8W5J - chains I and L of the 10 polymer chains in the assembly; structure by electron microscopy, 4.40 A resolution (low resolution: residue-level contacts below are approximate; hydrogen-bond / salt-bridge calls are withheld).

Chain I:
Molecule: Mitochondrial import receptor subunit TOM40
Organism: Saccharomyces cerevisiae (strain ATCC 204508 / S288c)
UniProt: P23644 (TOM40_YEAST); residues 1-387 here = UniProt positions 1-387
Sequence (387 residues; each row starts with the number of its first residue):
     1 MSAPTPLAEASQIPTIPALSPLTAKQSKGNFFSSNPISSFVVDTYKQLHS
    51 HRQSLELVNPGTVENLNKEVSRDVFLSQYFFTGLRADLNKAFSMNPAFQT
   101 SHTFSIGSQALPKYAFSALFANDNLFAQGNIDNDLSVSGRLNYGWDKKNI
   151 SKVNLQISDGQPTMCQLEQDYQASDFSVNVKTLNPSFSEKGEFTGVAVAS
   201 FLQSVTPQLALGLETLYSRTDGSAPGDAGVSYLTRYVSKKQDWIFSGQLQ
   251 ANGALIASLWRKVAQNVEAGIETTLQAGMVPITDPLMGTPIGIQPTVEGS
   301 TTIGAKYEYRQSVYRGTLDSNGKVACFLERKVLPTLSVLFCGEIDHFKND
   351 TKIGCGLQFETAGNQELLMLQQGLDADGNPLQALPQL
Not modelled in the structure: 1-48, 277-294, 374-387
Residues lining bound ligands: 46E ((2R)-3-{[(S)-(2-aminoethoxy)(hydroxy)phosphoryl]oxy}-2-(tetradecanoyloxy)propyl tetradecanoate): L328, R330, V332, V338

Chain L:
Molecule: Mitochondrial import receptor subunit TOM6
Organism: Saccharomyces cerevisiae (strain ATCC 204508 / S288c)
UniProt: P33448 (TOM6_YEAST); numbering as in UniProt (aligned over 1-61)
Sequence (61 residues; each row starts with the number of its first residue):
     1 MDGMFAMPGAAAGAASPQQPKSRFQAFKESPLYTIALNGAFFVAGVAFIQ
    51 SPLMDMLAPQL
Not modelled in the structure: 1-26
Swiss-Prot annotation at these positions:
  - modified residue: M1 (N-acetylmethionine)

Chain I / chain L interface:
Pairs across the interface - 11 pairs, chain I then chain L:
  R261(I) with I49(L); M54(L); D55(L)
  V263(I) with M54(L); A58(L)
  T273(I) with F42(L)
  V297(I) with I35(L)
  G299(I) with N38(L)
  T301(I) with N38(L); F41(L)
  S320(I) with N38(L)
Also at the interface, not in a pair above, chain I (13 interface residues in all): L259, A269, I271, S300, Y307, Y309
Also at the interface, not in a pair above, chain L (12 interface residues in all): V46, L57, P59, L61

In short:
13 residues of chain I and 12 residues of chain L are in contact. Bound to chain I: compound 46E.
Chain I is Mitochondrial import receptor subunit TOM40 and chain L is Mitochondrial import receptor subunit
TOM6, both from Saccharomyces cerevisiae (strain ATCC 204508 / S288c); the structure, Cryo-EM structure of the
yeast TOM core complex (from TOM-TIM23 complex), was determined by electron microscopy together with 8W5K from
the same study.
